5A9T - chain A; structure by X-ray diffraction, 1.50 A resolution.

[Chain A]
Protein: Putative dehydrogenase
Organism: Amycolatopsis orientalis
Notes: EC 1.5.1.48
UniProt: R4SNK4 (R4SNK4_AMYOR); residue numbers follow UniProt; this construct covers 1-290
Amino-acid sequence (290 residues; each row starts with the number of its first residue):
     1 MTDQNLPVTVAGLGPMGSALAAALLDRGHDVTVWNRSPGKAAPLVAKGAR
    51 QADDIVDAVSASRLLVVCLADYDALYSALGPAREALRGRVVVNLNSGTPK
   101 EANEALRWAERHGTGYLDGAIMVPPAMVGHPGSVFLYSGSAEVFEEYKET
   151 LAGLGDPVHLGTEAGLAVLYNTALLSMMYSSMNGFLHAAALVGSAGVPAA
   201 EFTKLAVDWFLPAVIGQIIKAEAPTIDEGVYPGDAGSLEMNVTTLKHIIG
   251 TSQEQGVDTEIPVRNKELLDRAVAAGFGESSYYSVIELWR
Not modelled in the structure: 1-4
Ion coordination: Ca2+: Gly256, Arg290
Small-molecule neighbours: (1R)-1-methyl-1,2,3,4-tetrahydroisoquinoline (YLG): Leu175, Met178, Tyr179, Met182, Asn241, Tyr282, Tyr283
From the paper describing this entry:
  - mutagenesis - Y179A: decreased catalytic activity on substrates 1a, 1b, 3b and 3d
  - mutagenesis - Y179A (1.6 fold): increased catalytic activity on dihydroisoquinolines 7 and 9
  - mutagenesis - N241A: unchanged catalytic activity
  - mutagenesis - N241A: increased catalytic activity on large substrates such as 11 and 13c
  - mutagenesis - Y179F: decreased catalytic activity on dihydroisoquinolines 7 and 9
  - mutagenesis - N241A: decreased catalytic activity on smaller substrates
  - mutagenesis - N241A: increased catalytic activity on substrates 11 and 13c
  - mutagenesis - N171A, N171D: decreased catalytic activity on bicyclic substrates

[Overview]
Chain A binds (1R)-1-methyl-1,2,3,4-tetrahydroisoquinoline. Gly256 and Arg290 coordinate Ca2+. The paper
reports that N171A and N171D reduce catalytic activity on bicyclic substrates; Y179A reduces catalytic
activity on substrates 1a, 1b, 3b and 3d; 5 substitutions were tested in all.
Chain A is Putative dehydrogenase (Amycolatopsis orientalis); the structure, Imine Reductase from
Amycolatopsis orientalis in complex with (R)- Methyltetrahydroisoquinoline, was determined by X-ray
diffraction (same publication as 5A9R, 5A9S and 5FWN).
